PDB entry 1ARL | X-ray diffraction, 1.88 A resolution | chain A

Chain A:
Molecule: Apo-carboxypeptidase a=alpha= (cox)
Source organism: Bos taurus
Notes: EC 3.4.17.1
UniProt: P00730 (CBPA1_BOVIN); residues 1-307 here correspond to UniProt positions 111-417 (UniProt number = residue number + 110)
Amino-acid sequence (307 residues; numbered 1 to 307; the number before each row is that of its first residue):
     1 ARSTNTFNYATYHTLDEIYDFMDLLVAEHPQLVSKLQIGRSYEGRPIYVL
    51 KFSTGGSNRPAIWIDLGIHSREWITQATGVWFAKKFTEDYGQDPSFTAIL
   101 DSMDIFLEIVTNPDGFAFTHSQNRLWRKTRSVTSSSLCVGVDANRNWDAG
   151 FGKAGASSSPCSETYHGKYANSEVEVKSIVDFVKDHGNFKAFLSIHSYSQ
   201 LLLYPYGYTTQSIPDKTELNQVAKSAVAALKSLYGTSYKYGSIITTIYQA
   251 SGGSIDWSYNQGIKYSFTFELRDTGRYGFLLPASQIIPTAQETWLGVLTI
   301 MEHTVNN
Cystine bridges: Cys-138/Cys-161

Summary:
Chain A is Apo-carboxypeptidase a=alpha= (cox) (Bos taurus); the structure, Carboxypeptidase A with Zn
removed, was determined by X-ray diffraction (same publication as 1YME and 1ARM).
